Entry 2YBV (X-ray diffraction, 2.30 A resolution); this record covers chains C and D of the 16 polymer chains in the assembly.

[Chain C]
Molecule: Ribulose bisphosphate carboxylase large chain
Source organism: Thermosynechococcus elongatus
Notes: EC 4.1.1.39
Reference sequence: Q8DIS5 (RBL_THEEB); residues 1-475 here = UniProt positions 1-475
Sequence (475 residues; each row starts with the number of its first residue):
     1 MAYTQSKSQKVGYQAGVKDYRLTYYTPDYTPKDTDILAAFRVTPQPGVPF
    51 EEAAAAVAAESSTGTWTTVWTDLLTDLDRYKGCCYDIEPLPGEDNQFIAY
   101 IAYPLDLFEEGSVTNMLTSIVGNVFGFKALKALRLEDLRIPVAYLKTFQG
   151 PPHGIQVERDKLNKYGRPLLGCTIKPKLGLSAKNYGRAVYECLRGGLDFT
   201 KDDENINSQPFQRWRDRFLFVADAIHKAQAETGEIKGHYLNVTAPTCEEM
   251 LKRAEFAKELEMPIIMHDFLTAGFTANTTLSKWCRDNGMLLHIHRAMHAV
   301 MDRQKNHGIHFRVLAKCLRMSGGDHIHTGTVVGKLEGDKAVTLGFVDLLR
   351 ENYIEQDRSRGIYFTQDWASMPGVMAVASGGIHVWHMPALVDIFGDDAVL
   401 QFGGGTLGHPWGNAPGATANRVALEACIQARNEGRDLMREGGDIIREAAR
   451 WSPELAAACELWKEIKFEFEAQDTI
Unresolved in the structure: 1-22, 65-69, 404-407, 460-475
Disulfides: C172-C192
UniProt features mapped onto this chain:
  - active site (Proton acceptor): K175, H294
  - binding site (substrate): N123, T173, K177, R295, H327, S379
  - binding site (Mg(2+)): K201, D203, E204
  - site: K334 (Transition state stabilizer)
  - modified residue: K201 (N6-carboxylysine)

[Chain D]
Molecule: Ribulose bisphosphate carboxylase small subunit
Source organism: Thermosynechococcus elongatus
Notes: EC 4.1.1.39
Reference sequence: Q8DIS7 (Q8DIS7_THEEB); residues 1-118 here = UniProt positions 1-118
Sequence (118 residues; row label = number of the first residue in the row):
     1 MKTLPKERRYETFSYLPPLSDAQIARQIQYAIDQGYHPCVEFNETSNAEI
    51 RYWTMWKLPLFNCTNAQDVLNEVQQCRSEYPNCFIRVVAFDNIKQCQVMS
   101 FIVYKPNQANSGYSGYRY
Unresolved in the structure: 1-2, 107-118

[Interface between chain C and chain D]
Residue-residue contacts (65):
  Q156(C) - K94(D)
  Q156(C) - Q95(D)
  D160(C) - R51(D)  hydrogen bond (backbone-side chain)
  K161(C) - R51(D)  hydrogen bond (backbone-side chain)
  N163(C) - E11(D)
  N163(C) - R51(D)
  K164(C) - E11(D)  salt bridge
  Y165(C) - T12(D)  hydrogen bond (backbone-side chain)
  Y165(C) - Q97(D)
  Y165(C) - S100(D)
  G166(C) - V98(D)
  R167(C) - E11(D)  salt bridge
  R167(C) - T12(D)
  Y190(C) - K6(D)
  R194(C) - L4(D)  hydrogen bond (side chain-backbone)
  R194(C) - P5(D)  hydrogen bond (side chain-backbone)
  R194(C) - K6(D)
  G195(C) - L4(D)
  G195(C) - Y15(D)
  G196(C) - Y15(D)
  Q229(C) - A48(D)
  Q229(C) - E49(D)  hydrogen bond
  A230(C) - R8(D)  hydrogen bond (backbone-side chain)
  E231(C) - K6(D)  salt bridge
  E231(C) - E7(D)
  E231(C) - R8(D)
  T232(C) - R8(D)
  T232(C) - R9(D)  hydrogen bond (backbone-backbone)
  G233(C) - N47(D)
  G233(C) - A48(D)  hydrogen bond (backbone-backbone)
  E234(C) - R9(D)
  E234(C) - Y10(D)
  E234(C) - E11(D)  hydrogen bond (side chain-backbone)
  E234(C) - S14(D)
  E234(C) - A48(D)
  I235(C) - A48(D)
  T418(C) - L4(D)
  R421(C) - E11(D)  salt bridge
  R421(C) - Y15(D)
  V422(C) - Y15(D)
  E425(C) - E11(D)
  E425(C) - T12(D)
  E425(C) - F13(D)  hydrogen bond (side chain-backbone)
  E425(C) - S14(D)  hydrogen bond (side chain-backbone)
  E425(C) - Y15(D)  hydrogen bond (side chain-backbone)
  E425(C) - L16(D)
  A426(C) - L16(D)
  I428(C) - F13(D)  hydrophobic
  Q429(C) - F13(D)
  Q429(C) - L16(D)
  Q429(C) - L19(D)
  Q429(C) - Q23(D)
  Q429(C) - Q27(D)
  R431(C) - Y30(D)
  N432(C) - F13(D)
  N432(C) - Q27(D)  hydrogen bond
  N432(C) - Y30(D)
  N432(C) - M99(D)
  E433(C) - Q23(D)
  E433(C) - R26(D)  salt bridge
  E433(C) - Q27(D)
  W451(C) - Y15(D)
  W451(C) - L16(D)  hydrophobic
  W451(C) - P17(D)
  E454(C) - L4(D)
Also at the interface, not in a pair above, chain C (35 interface residues in all): K227, D396, A414, P415
Also at the interface, not in a pair above, chain D (31 interface residues in all): I50, C96

[Summary]
The interface between chain C and chain D involves 35 residues on one side and 31 on the other, with 14
hydrogen bonds and 5 salt bridges. Polar pairs include K164(C)-E11(D), R167(C)-E11(D) and E231(C)-K6(D).
Here chain C is Ribulose bisphosphate carboxylase large chain and chain D is Ribulose bisphosphate carboxylase
small subunit, both from Thermosynechococcus elongatus. Entry 2YBV (Structure of rubisco from
thermosynechococcus elongatus) was determined by X-ray diffraction.
